Entry 5G54 (X-ray diffraction, 2.00 A resolution); this record covers chain A.

== Chain A ==
Protein: Chloride pumping rhodopsin
From: Nonlabens marinus S1-08
Notes: fragment: seven trans-membrane
UniProt: W8VZW3 (W8VZW3_9FLAO); residues 1-272 here = UniProt positions 1-272
Sequence (275 residues; each row starts with the number of its first residue; numbers below 1 keep their minus sign (Pro-2 is residue -2)):
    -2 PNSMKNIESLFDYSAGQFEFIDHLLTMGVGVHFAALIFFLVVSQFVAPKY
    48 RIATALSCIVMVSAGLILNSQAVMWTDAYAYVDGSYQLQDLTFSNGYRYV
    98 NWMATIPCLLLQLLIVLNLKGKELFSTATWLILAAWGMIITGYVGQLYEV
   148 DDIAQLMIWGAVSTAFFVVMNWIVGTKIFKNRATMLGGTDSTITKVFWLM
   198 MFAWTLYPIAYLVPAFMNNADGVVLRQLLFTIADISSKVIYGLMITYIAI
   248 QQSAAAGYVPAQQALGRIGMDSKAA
Not modelled in the structure: 267-272
Covalent attachments: retinal (RET) linked to Lys235
Differences from the reference sequence: expression tag (-2 to 0)
Small-molecule neighbours: retinal (RET): Tyr96, Trp99, Ile103, Leu106, Met135, Ile136, Gly139, Gly157, Ser160, Thr161, Phe164, Trp201, Tyr204, Pro205, Tyr208, Asp231, Ser234
What the authors report for this chain:
  - binding site for chloride ion: Lys46, Asn98, Thr102
  - mutagenesis - F15A, W72A, Y83A: decreased stability
  - mutagenesis - T102D: abolished binding to 1.5 M NaCl

== In short ==
Retinal is covalently linked to Lys235. The paper reports a binding site for chloride ion at Lys46, Asn98 and
Thr102; F15A, W72A and Y83A reduce stability.
Chain A is Chloride pumping rhodopsin (Nonlabens marinus S1-08); the structure, The crystal structure of
light-driven chloride pump ClR at pH 4.5, was determined by X-ray diffraction, deposited together with 5G28,
5G2A, 5G2C and 5G2D.
